8AS8 - chains B and E of the 5 polymer chains in the assembly; structure by electron microscopy, 3.00 A resolution.

== Chain B ==
Molecule: JetC
Organism: Escherichia coli
Notes: engineered mutation(s): G added to C-terminus
Reference sequence: A0A4T5T6V2 (A0A4T5T6V2_ECOLX); residues 1-1095 here = UniProt positions 1-1095
Amino-acid sequence (1096 residues; numbered 1 to 1096; the number before each row is that of its first residue):
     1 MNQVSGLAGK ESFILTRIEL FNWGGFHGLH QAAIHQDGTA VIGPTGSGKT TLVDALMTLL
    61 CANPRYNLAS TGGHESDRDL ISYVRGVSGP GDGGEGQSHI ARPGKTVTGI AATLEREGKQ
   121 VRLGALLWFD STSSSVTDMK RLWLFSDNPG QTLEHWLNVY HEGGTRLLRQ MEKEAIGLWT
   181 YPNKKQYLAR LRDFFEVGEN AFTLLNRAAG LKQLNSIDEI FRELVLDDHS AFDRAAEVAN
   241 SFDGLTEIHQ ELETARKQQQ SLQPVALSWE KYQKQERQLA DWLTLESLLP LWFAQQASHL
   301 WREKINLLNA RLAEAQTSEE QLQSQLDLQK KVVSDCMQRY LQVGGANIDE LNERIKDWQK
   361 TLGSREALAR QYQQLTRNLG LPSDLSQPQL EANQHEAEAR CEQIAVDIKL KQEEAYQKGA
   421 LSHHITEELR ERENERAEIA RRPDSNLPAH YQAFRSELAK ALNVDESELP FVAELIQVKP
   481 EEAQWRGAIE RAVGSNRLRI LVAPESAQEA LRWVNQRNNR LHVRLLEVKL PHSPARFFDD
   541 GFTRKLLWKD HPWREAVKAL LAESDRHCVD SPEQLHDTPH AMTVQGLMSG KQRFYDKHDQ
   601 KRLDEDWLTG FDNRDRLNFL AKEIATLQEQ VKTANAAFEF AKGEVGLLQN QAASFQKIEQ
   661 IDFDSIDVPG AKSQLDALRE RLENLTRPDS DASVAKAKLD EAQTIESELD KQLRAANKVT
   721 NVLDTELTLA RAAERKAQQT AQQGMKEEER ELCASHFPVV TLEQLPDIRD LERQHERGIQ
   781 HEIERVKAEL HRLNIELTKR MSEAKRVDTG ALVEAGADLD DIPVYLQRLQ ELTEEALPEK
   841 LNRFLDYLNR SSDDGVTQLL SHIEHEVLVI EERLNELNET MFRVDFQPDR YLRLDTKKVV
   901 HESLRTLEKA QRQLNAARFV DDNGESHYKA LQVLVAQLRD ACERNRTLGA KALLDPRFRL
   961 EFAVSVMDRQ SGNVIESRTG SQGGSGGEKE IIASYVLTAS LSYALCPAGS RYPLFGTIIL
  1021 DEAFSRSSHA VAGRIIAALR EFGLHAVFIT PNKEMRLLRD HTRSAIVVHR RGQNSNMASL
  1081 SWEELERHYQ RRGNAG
Unresolved in the structure: 284-781, 1096
Sequence notes: conflict Leu283 (Gln in A0A4T5T6V2), Ser298 (Asn in A0A4T5T6V2), Ser386 (Ile in A0A4T5T6V2), Glu398 (Ala in A0A4T5T6V2), Arg400 (Leu in A0A4T5T6V2), His576 (Arg in A0A4T5T6V2), Ala625 (Thr in A0A4T5T6V2), Ile705 (Val in A0A4T5T6V2), Leu729 (Ser in A0A4T5T6V2), Pro823 (Thr in A0A4T5T6V2), Asp889 (Tyr in A0A4T5T6V2), Val933 (Ile in A0A4T5T6V2); insertion (1096)
Residues lining bound ligands: ADP (adenosine-5'-diphosphate): Pro44, Thr45, Gly46, Ser47, Gly48, Lys49, Thr50, Thr51, Arg78, Ser82, Tyr83, Val87, Ser88, Gly89, Asp1021, Ile1049, Arg1070
What the authors report for this chain:
  - mutagenesis - E1022Q: abolished growth in response to ATP

== Chain E ==
Molecule: JetA
Organism: Escherichia coli
Notes: engineered mutation(s): MAHHHHHHHHHHGGSSAWSHPQFEKGGGSGGGSGGGSWSHPQFEKLEVLFQGPAA tag added at N-terminus; G added to C-terminus
Reference sequence: A0A4V3QHV5 (A0A4V3QHV5_ECOLX); numbering as in UniProt (aligned over 1-498)
Amino-acid sequence (554 residues; row label = number of the first residue in the row; numbers below 1 keep their minus sign (Met-54 is residue -54)):
   -54 MAHHHHHHHH HHGGSSAWSH PQFEKGGGSG GGSGGGSWSH PQFEKLEVLF QGPAAMEENT
     6 RQRTENYISA KNQHPAWILL ATRRAPLVLS CLKTLFEKSH DGIPLEEAIQ SLSSILIEHV
    66 SQEQYDINQD NPFLQASREL REWIKRRLIV ERDGRIFATD ALEVAITFVE SLDNRFMTST
   126 ASRLSTVQRE IENLETRLNP NPANRVATLR RRISELEREL QEAEAGHIEV LETHQAVEHI
   186 RDVYNLASSL RADFRRVEDS WREADRALRQ SIIGEQYHRG DIVERLLNDQ DALLNTPEGR
   246 VFDSFQQQLR QSSELKAMSE RLRVILSHPS ASDALNRLQR HDLRWLVKRL VDESQTVLQA
   306 RARSERDVRG FMKTGLAAEH HRVGHLLNEF LNLALKLDWQ RQMIRKQEVP LPAVGVAVTG
   366 IPAIERLRFK EVDDEAEQTL DLSNHAADLT QIGDDFWDAF NGLDREVLIQ QTLQLLAKEN
   426 RPVGLAELAE LLPPAHDLET FAVWIGMARE AGIEVIDSQR EFAELSDGEG RRWRFNLPTT
   486 GLESQALMDI DWEG
Unresolved in the structure: -54 to 0, 499
Sequence notes: initiating methionine (-54); expression tag (-53 to 0); conflict Asp187 (Glu in A0A4V3QHV5), Glu435 (Ala in A0A4V3QHV5); insertion (499)

== Interface between chain B and chain E ==
Pairs across the interface (39):
  Ala1030(B) - Asp400(E)
  Asn1052(B) - Ala447(E)
  Met1055(B) - Leu443(E)
  Met1055(B) - Glu444(E)
  Arg1059(B) - Asp442(E)  salt bridge
  Arg1059(B) - Leu443(E)
  Arg1059(B) - Asp472(E)  salt bridge
  Arg1059(B) - Trp478(E)
  Arg1063(B) - Trp478(E)
  Val1067(B) - Ile450(E)  hydrophobic
  His1069(B) - Arg454(E)
  His1069(B) - Glu455(E)  salt bridge
  Arg1071(B) - Arg454(E)
  Arg1071(B) - Glu455(E)
  Asn1076(B) - Arg454(E)  hydrogen bond
  Met1077(B) - Arg454(E)
  Ser1079(B) - Asp462(E)  hydrogen bond (backbone-side chain)
  Ser1079(B) - Arg465(E)  hydrogen bond (backbone-side chain)
  Ser1079(B) - Pro483(E)
  Leu1080(B) - Phe446(E)  hydrophobic
  Leu1080(B) - Leu482(E)  hydrophobic
  Ser1081(B) - Phe480(E)
  Ser1081(B) - Asn481(E)  hydrogen bond (backbone-backbone)
  Trp1082(B) - Leu443(E)  hydrophobic
  Trp1082(B) - Trp478(E)
  Trp1082(B) - Arg479(E)
  Trp1082(B) - Phe480(E)  hydrophobic
  Glu1083(B) - Trp478(E)
  Glu1083(B) - Arg479(E)  hydrogen bond (backbone-backbone)
  Glu1084(B) - Arg476(E)  salt bridge
  Glu1084(B) - Arg477(E)
  Glu1084(B) - Trp478(E)
  Leu1085(B) - Glu469(E)
  Leu1085(B) - Arg477(E)  hydrogen bond (backbone-backbone)
  Arg1087(B) - Arg477(E)
  Tyr1089(B) - Glu474(E)
  Tyr1089(B) - Gly475(E)
  Tyr1089(B) - Arg476(E)  hydrogen bond (backbone-backbone)
  Gln1090(B) - Glu474(E)
Also at the interface, not in a pair above, chain B (26 interface residues in all): Ile42, His1029, Arg1056, Ala1065, Ala1078, His1088
Also at the interface, not in a pair above, chain E (27 interface residues in all): Asp403, Gly451, Gly457, Val460

== In short ==
The interface between chain B and chain E involves 26 residues on one side and 27 on the other, with 7
hydrogen bonds and 4 salt bridges. Among the polar pairs are Arg1059(B)-Asp442(E), Arg1059(B)-Asp472(E) and
His1069(B)-Glu455(E). Bound to chain B: ADP. The paper reports that E1022Q of chain B abolishes growth in
response to ATP.
Chain B is JetC and chain E is JetA, both from Escherichia coli; the structure, E. coli Wadjet JetABC monomer,
was determined by electron microscopy (same publication as 8BFN).
